PDB entry 9KVF | electron microscopy, 3.00 A resolution | chains G and C of the 7 polymer chains in the assembly

# Chain G
Name: Spike protein S1
From: Severe acute respiratory syndrome coronavirus 2
Reference sequence: P0DTC2 (SPIKE_SARS2); residues 317-600 here = UniProt positions 317-600
Amino-acid sequence (284 residues; numbered 317 to 600; the number before each row is that of its first residue):
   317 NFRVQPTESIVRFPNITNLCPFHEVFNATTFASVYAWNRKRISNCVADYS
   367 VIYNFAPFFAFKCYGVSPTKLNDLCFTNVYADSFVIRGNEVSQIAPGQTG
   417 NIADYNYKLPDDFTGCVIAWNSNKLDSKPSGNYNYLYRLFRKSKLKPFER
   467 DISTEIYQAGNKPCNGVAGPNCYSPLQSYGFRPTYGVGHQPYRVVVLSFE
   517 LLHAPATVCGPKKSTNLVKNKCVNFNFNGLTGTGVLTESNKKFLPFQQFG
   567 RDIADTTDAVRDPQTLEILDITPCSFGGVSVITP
Not modelled in the structure: 317-323, 570, 590-600
Construct notes: variant His-339 (Gly in P0DTC2), Thr-346 (Arg in P0DTC2), Ile-368 (Leu in P0DTC2), Phe-371 (Ser in P0DTC2), Pro-373 (Ser in P0DTC2), Phe-375 (Ser in P0DTC2), Ala-376 (Thr in P0DTC2), Asn-405 (Asp in P0DTC2), Ser-408 (Arg in P0DTC2), Asn-417 (Lys in P0DTC2), Lys-440 (Asn in P0DTC2), Pro-445 (Val in P0DTC2), Ser-446 (Gly in P0DTC2), Lys-460 (Asn in P0DTC2), Asn-477 (Ser in P0DTC2), Lys-478 (Thr in P0DTC2), Ala-484 (Glu in P0DTC2), Pro-486 (Phe in P0DTC2), Ser-490 (Phe in P0DTC2), Arg-498 (Gln in P0DTC2), Tyr-501 (Asn in P0DTC2), His-505 (Tyr in P0DTC2)
Curated features (UniProtKB/Swiss-Prot):
  - region: Asn-448 to Phe-456 (Immunodominant HLA epitope recognized by the CD8+)
  - glycosylation: Thr-323 (O-linked (GalNAc) threonine), Ser-325 (O-linked (HexNAc...) serine), Asn-331 (N-linked (GlcNAc...) (complex) asparagine), Asn-343 (N-linked (GlcNAc...) (complex) asparagine)
  - natural variant: His-339 (G339H: In strain: Omicron/BA.2.75, Omicron/XBB.1.5 and 1 more; this construct carries the variant), Thr-346 (R346T: In strain: Omicron/BQ.1.1, Omicron/XBB.1.5 and 1 more; this construct carries the variant), Ile-368 (L368I: In strain: Omicron/XBB.1.5, Omicron/EG.5.1; this construct carries the variant), Phe-371 (S371F: In strain: Omicron/BA.2, Omicron/BA.2.12.1 and 6 more; this construct carries the variant), Pro-373 (S373P: In strain: Omicron/BA.1, Omicron/BA.2 and 7 more; this construct carries the variant), Phe-375 (S375F: In strain: Omicron/BA.1, Omicron/BA.2 and 7 more; this construct carries the variant), Ala-376 (T376A: In strain: Omicron/BA.2, Omicron/BA.2.12.1 and 5 more; this construct carries the variant), Asn-405 (D405N: In strain: Omicron/BA.2, Omicron/BA.2.12.1 and 6 more; this construct carries the variant), Ser-408 (R408S: In strain: Omicron/BA.2, Omicron/BA.2.12.1 and 6 more; this construct carries the variant), Asn-417 (K417N: In strain: Beta/B.1.351, Omicron/BA.1 and 8 more; this construct carries the variant), Lys-440 (N440K: In strain: Omicron/BA.1, Omicron/BA.2 and 7 more; this construct carries the variant), Lys-444 (K444T: In strain: Omicron/BQ.1.1), 18 further natural variant entries in UniProt
  - mutagenesis: Asn-331 (N331Q: Reduced viral infectivity), Asn-343 (N343Q: Reduced viral infectivity), Leu-452 (L452R: Increased resistance to neutralizing antibodies. Decreases HLA binding to NF9 epitope. Increased binding affinity to human ACE2), Tyr-453 (Y453F: Decreased HLA binding to NF9 epitope. Increased binding affinity to human ACE2), Ala-475 (A475V: Increased resistance to neutralizing antibodies), Val-483 (V483A: Increased resistance to neutralizing antibodies), Gln-493 (Q493N: Reduced host ACE2-binding affinity in vitro; Q493Y: Reduced host ACE2-binding affinity in vitro), His-519 (H519P: Increased resistance to human covalescent sera neutralization)
Disulfide bonds: Cys-336/Cys-361, Cys-379/Cys-432, Cys-391/Cys-525, Cys-480/Cys-488

# Chain C
Name: 4A5 heavy chain
From: Macaca mulatta
Amino-acid sequence (123 residues; row label = number of the first residue in the row):
     1 EVQLVESGGGLVKPGGSLRLSCVASGFTFSDYEMHWVRQAPGKGLEWVSV
    51 ISESGGTTYYADSVKGRFTISRDNAKNSLFLQMNSLRAEDTAVYYCTRVV
   101 IVVFTAMRHFDYWGQGVLVTVSS
Not modelled in the structure: 1, 120-123
Disulfide bonds: Cys-22/Cys-96

# Chain G / chain C interface
Residue-residue contacts - 19 pairs, chain G then chain C:
  Phe-375(G) / Gly-56(C)
  Phe-375(G) / Thr-58(C)
  Gly-404(G) / Thr-57(C)  hydrogen bond (backbone-side chain)
  Asn-405(G) / Thr-57(C)  hydrogen bond
  Thr-500(G) / Thr-105(C)
  Thr-500(G) / Ala-106(C)  hydrogen bond (backbone-backbone)
  Tyr-501(G) / Phe-104(C)
  Tyr-501(G) / Thr-105(C)
  Gly-502(G) / Glu-33(C)
  Gly-502(G) / Phe-104(C)  hydrogen bond (backbone-backbone)
  Val-503(G) / Glu-33(C)  hydrogen bond (backbone-side chain)
  Val-503(G) / Val-50(C)  hydrophobic
  Val-503(G) / Ser-52(C)
  Val-503(G) / Thr-57(C)
  Gly-504(G) / Glu-33(C)
  Gly-504(G) / Ser-52(C)  hydrogen bond (backbone-side chain)
  Gly-504(G) / Thr-57(C)
  His-505(G) / Phe-104(C)
  Tyr-508(G) / Thr-57(C)
Other interface residues (no listed pair), chain G (12 interface residues in all): Arg-403, Asn-437
Other interface residues (no listed pair), chain C (12 interface residues in all): Ser-54, Tyr-59, Ile-101

# Overview
Chain G and chain C each contribute 12 residues to their interface, with 6 hydrogen bonds. Polar contacts
include Gly-404(G)/Thr-57(C), Asn-405(G)/Thr-57(C) and Val-503(G)/Glu-33(C). Curated annotation (UniProt)
lists 8 mutagenesis sites on chain G.
Chain G is Spike protein S1 (Severe acute respiratory syndrome coronavirus 2) and chain C is 4A5 heavy chain
(Macaca mulatta); the structure, Cryo-EM structure of SARS-CoV-2 EG.1 spike protein in complex with triple-nAb
4A5, 4C1 and 2E10, was determined by electron microscopy.
